9HXC - chains A and D of the 28 polymer chains in the assembly; structure by electron microscopy, 3.30 A resolution.

== Chain A ==
Protein: Asgard tubulin AtubA with residues from TEV protease cleavage site
From: Candidatus Lokiarchaeum ossiferum
Sequence (428 residues; each row starts with the number of its first residue):
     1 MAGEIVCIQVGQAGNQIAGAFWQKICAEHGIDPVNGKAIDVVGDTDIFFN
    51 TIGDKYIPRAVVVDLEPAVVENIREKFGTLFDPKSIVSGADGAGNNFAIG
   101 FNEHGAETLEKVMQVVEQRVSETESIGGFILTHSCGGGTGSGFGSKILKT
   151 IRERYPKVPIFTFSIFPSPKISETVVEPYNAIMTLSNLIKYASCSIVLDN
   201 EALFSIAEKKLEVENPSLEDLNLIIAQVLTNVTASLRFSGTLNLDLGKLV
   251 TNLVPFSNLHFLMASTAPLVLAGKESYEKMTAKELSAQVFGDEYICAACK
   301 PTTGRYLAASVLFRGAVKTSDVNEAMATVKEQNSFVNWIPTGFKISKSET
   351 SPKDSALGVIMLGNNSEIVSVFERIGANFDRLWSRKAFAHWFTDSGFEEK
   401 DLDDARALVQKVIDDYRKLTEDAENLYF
Disordered / not traced: 1
Small-molecule neighbours: GDP (guanosine-5'-diphosphate): Gly11, Gln12, Ala13, Gln16, Ile17, Ala93, Asn95, Ser134, Gly136, Gly137, Gly138, Thr139, Gly140, Ile165, Glu173, Asn200, Leu203, Leu218, Leu221, Asn222, Ile225

== Chain D ==
Protein: Asgard tubulin AtubB2
From: Candidatus Lokiarchaeum ossiferum
Sequence (423 residues; each row starts with the number of its first residue):
     1 MAREVITIHVGELGIQIAPNFWKYLCDEHNIDYKGQEKGKIRGVIDNFFE
    51 KASIGKWIPRTILVDLGPNAIRKVTKKDMKDFFDPKRCVMGLAGDANLFA
   101 KGYYSYGTRFMEEIMDKIQKEVDQTEHLQGFIVVHSIGDGTGAGLAPLIM
   151 EAIKKKHPKLVMMSYSIVPSQNMDCSTILPYNAILSLDKLTSCADISMII
   201 DNDSIYRIVATQGKENELSESIFDQVLAKALVEITATLRFNSPLNRSMME
   251 MSTNLVPFPRNHFLMTSMSPLETSLTSAHQKIETKELMQDLIDQDHILAP
   301 ITVEKGVFTAFVIALRGENPHSILQNSIKGFGDRVKFSEIFPTAIKADST
   351 TLTDEKLARSGITLMNHSGVANLFQFLLTQFELMYDHDAFTTWYYQEGMQ
   401 PSEFEAAKNNIQKLITEYKQDEY
Disordered / not traced: 1

== Chain A / chain D interface ==
Residue-residue contacts - 65 pairs, chain A then chain D:
  Ala2(A) - Leu92(D)
  Asp44(A) - Arg72(D)  salt bridge
  Glu124(A) - Leu92(D)
  Lys157(A) - Gln396(D)  hydrogen bond
  Ser239(A) - Asn69(D)
  Ser239(A) - Arg72(D)
  Thr241(A) - Glu12(D)
  Thr241(A) - Gln16(D)
  Thr241(A) - Ala70(D)
  Thr241(A) - Lys73(D)
  Leu242(A) - Glu12(D)
  Leu242(A) - Gln16(D)
  Asn243(A) - Asn69(D)
  Gly247(A) - Ala96(D)
  Lys248(A) - Glu12(D)  salt bridge
  Lys248(A) - Asp95(D)
  Lys248(A) - Asn97(D)
  Val250(A) - Trp393(D)  hydrophobic
  Thr251(A) - Ala96(D)  hydrogen bond (side chain-backbone)
  Thr251(A) - Leu98(D)
  Thr251(A) - Ile178(D)
  Thr251(A) - Phe390(D)
  Asn252(A) - Asn97(D)  hydrogen bond
  Asn252(A) - Ser176(D)  hydrogen bond
  Asn252(A) - Thr177(D)  hydrogen bond (backbone-side chain)
  Asn252(A) - Ile178(D)
  Asn252(A) - Phe390(D)
  Val254(A) - Phe390(D)
  Val254(A) - Trp393(D)  hydrogen bond (backbone-side chain)
  Pro255(A) - Phe390(D)  hydrogen bond (backbone-backbone)
  Phe256(A) - His387(D)
  Phe256(A) - Asp388(D)
  Val317(A) - Glu220(D)
  Lys318(A) - Glu217(D)  salt bridge
  Lys318(A) - Glu220(D)
  Thr319(A) - Tyr206(D)
  Thr319(A) - Glu220(D)  hydrogen bond
  Thr319(A) - Phe223(D)
  Val322(A) - Met173(D)  hydrophobic
  Asn323(A) - Asn172(D)
  Asn323(A) - Met173(D)  hydrogen bond (side chain-backbone)
  Lys330(A) - Gln171(D)  hydrogen bond (side chain-backbone)
  Asn337(A) - Leu383(D)
  Trp338(A) - Leu383(D)
  Trp338(A) - Met384(D)
  Trp338(A) - His387(D)
  Trp338(A) - Ala389(D)  hydrophobic
  Ile339(A) - Phe390(D)  hydrophobic
  Pro340(A) - Gln380(D)
  Pro340(A) - Met384(D)
  Thr341(A) - Gln171(D)
  Thr341(A) - Ser176(D)  hydrogen bond (side chain-backbone)
  Thr341(A) - Thr177(D)
  Thr341(A) - Gln380(D)
  Gly342(A) - Thr177(D)
  Phe343(A) - Cys175(D)  hydrogen bond (backbone-side chain)
  Phe343(A) - Ser176(D)  hydrogen bond (backbone-backbone)
  Phe343(A) - Thr177(D)
  Lys344(A) - Asn97(D)
  Lys344(A) - Cys175(D)
  Ile345(A) - Asn172(D)
  Ile345(A) - Met173(D)
  Ile345(A) - Cys175(D)  hydrogen bond (backbone-backbone)
  Lys347(A) - Met173(D)
  Leu426(A) - His387(D)
Other interface residues (no listed pair), chain A (38 interface residues in all): Ser125, Gly240, Leu253, Ala308, Glu349
Other interface residues (no listed pair), chain D (34 interface residues in all): Leu13, Pro68, Pro180

== Overview ==
38 residues of chain A face 34 of chain D across their interface, with 14 hydrogen bonds and 3 salt bridges.
Among the polar pairs are Asp44(A)-Arg72(D), Lys248(A)-Glu12(D) and Lys318(A)-Glu217(D). Bound to chain A:
GDP.
Here chain A is Asgard tubulin AtubA with residues from TEV protease cleavage site and chain D is Asgard
tubulin AtubB2, both from Candidatus Lokiarchaeum ossiferum. Entry 9HXC (CryoEM structure of Asgard AtubA/B2
microtubule) was determined by electron microscopy together with 9F6T, 9F6U and 9F6V from the same study.
